2INN - chains D and E of the 7 polymer chains in the assembly; structure by X-ray diffraction, 2.70 A resolution.

Chain D:
Molecule: Phenol hydroxylase component phL
From: Pseudomonas stutzeri
Reference sequence: Q84AQ4 (Q84AQ4_PSEST); residues 1-333 here = UniProt positions 1-333
Sequence (333 residues; numbered 1 to 333; the number before each row is that of its first residue):
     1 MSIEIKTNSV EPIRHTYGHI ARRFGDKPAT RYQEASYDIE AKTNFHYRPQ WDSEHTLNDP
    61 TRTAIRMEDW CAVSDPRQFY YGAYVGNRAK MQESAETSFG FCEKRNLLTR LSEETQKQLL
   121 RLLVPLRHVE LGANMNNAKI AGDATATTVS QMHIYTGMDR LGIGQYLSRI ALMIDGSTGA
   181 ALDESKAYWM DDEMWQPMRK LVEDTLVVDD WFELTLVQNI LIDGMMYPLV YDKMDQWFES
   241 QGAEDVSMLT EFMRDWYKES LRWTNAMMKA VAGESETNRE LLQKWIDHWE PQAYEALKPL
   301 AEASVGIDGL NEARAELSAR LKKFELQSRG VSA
Disordered / not traced: 1-4, 330-333
Modified positions: Mse1 (selenomethionine); Mse67, Mse91, Mse135, Mse152, Mse158, Mse173, Mse190, Mse194, Mse198, Mse225, Mse226, Mse234, Mse248, Mse253, Mse267, Mse268 (selenomethionine; parent Met)
Construct notes: modified residue (1, 67, 91, 135, 152, 158, 173, 190, 194, 198, 225-226, 234, 248, 253, 267-268)

Chain E:
Molecule: Phenol hydroxylase component phO
From: Pseudomonas stutzeri
Reference sequence: Q84AQ1 (Q84AQ1_PSEST); numbering as in UniProt (aligned over 1-119)
Sequence (119 residues; row label = number of the first residue in the row):
     1 MSVNALYDYK FEPKDKVENF HGMQLLYVYW PDHLLFCAPF ALLVQPGMTF SALVDEILKP
    61 ATAAHPDSAK ADFLNAEWLL NDEPFTPKAD ASLKEQGIDH KSMLTVTTPG LKGMANAGY
Disordered / not traced: 1
Modified positions: Mse1 (selenomethionine); Mse23, Mse48, Mse103, Mse114 (selenomethionine; parent Met)
Construct notes: modified residue (1, 23, 48, 103, 114)

How chain D and chain E interact:
Residue-residue contacts (13):
  Phe45(D) with Lys14(E)
  Arg48(D) with Tyr9(E), hydrogen bond (backbone-side chain); Phe11(E)
  Pro49(D) with Tyr7(E), hydrogen bond (backbone-side chain); Tyr9(E)
  Gln50(D) with Asn4(E); Ala5(E); Leu6(E), hydrogen bond (backbone-backbone); Tyr7(E); Tyr9(E)
  Trp51(D) with Leu6(E)
  Asp52(D) with Tyr7(E)
  Ser53(D) with Tyr7(E)
Also at the interface, not in a pair above, chain D (8 interface residues in all): Tyr47
Also at the interface, not in a pair above, chain E (8 interface residues in all): Val3

Summary:
Chain D and chain E each contribute 8 residues to their interface; the contacts include 3 hydrogen bonds.
Among the polar pairs are Arg48(D)-Tyr9(E), Pro49(D)-Tyr7(E) and Gln50(D)-Leu6(E).
Here chain D is Phenol hydroxylase component phL and chain E is Phenol hydroxylase component phO, both from
Pseudomonas stutzeri. Entry 2INN (Structure of the Phenol Hydroxyalse-Regulatory Protein Complex) was
determined by X-ray diffraction together with 2INP from the same study.
